Entry 9AS4 (electron microscopy, 3.06 A resolution); this record covers chains C and E of the 5 polymer chains in the assembly.

# Chain C
Protein: Guanine nucleotide-binding protein G(I)/G(S)/G(T) subunit beta-1
Organism: Homo sapiens
UniProt: P62873 (GBB1_HUMAN); residue numbers follow UniProt; this construct covers 2-340
Chain sequence (358 residues; numbered -17 to 340; the number before each row is that of its first residue; numbers below 1 keep their minus sign (Met-17 is residue -17)):
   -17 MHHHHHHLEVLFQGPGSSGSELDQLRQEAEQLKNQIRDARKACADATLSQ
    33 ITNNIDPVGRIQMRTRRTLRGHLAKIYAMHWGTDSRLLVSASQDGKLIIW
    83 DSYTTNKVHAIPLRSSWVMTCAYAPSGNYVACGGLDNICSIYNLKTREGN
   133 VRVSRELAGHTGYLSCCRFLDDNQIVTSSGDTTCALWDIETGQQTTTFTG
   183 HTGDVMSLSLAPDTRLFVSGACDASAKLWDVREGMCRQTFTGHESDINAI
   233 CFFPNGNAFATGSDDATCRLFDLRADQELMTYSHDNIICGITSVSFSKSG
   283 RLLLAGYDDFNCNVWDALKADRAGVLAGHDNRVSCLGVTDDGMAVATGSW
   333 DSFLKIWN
Unresolved in the structure: -17 to 9
Differences from the reference sequence: expression tag (-17 to 1)
UniProt features mapped onto this chain:
  - modified residue: Ser2 (N-acetylserine), His266 (Phosphohistidine)
  - natural variant: Leu30 (L30F: In MRD42; uncertain significance), Arg52 (R52G: In MRD42), Gly64 (G64V: In MRD42), Asp76 (D76E: In MRD42; D76G: In MRD42), Gly77 (G77S: In MRD42), Lys78 (K78R: In MRD42), Ile80 (I80N: In MRD42; I80T: In MRD42), His91 (H91R: In MRD42; uncertain significance), Ala92 (A92T: In MRD42), Pro94 (P94S: In MRD42), Leu95 (L95P: In MRD42), Arg96 (R96L: In MRD42), 5 further natural variant entries in UniProt

# Chain E
Protein: single chain Fab (svFv16)
Organism: Homo sapiens
Notes: antibody fragment or engineered binder
Chain sequence (267 residues; row label = number of the first residue in the row; note: 5 numbers in that range are skipped by the numbering (no residue carries them; nothing is unmodelled there); a row labelled like 119A-119Q holds insertion residues (119A, then the next letters in order)):
     1 DVQLVESGGGLVQPGGSRKLSCSASGFAFSSFGMHWVRQAPEKGLEWVAY
    51 ISSGSGTIYYADTVKGRFTISRDDPKNTLFLQMTSLRSEDTAMYYCVRSI
   101 YYYGSSPFDFWGQGTTLTV
119A-119Q SSGGGGSGGGGSGGGGS
   125 DIVMTQATSSVPVTPGESVSISCRSSKSLLHSNGNTYLYWFLQRPGQSPQ
   175 LLIYRMSNLASGVPDRFSGSGSGTAFTLTISRLEAEDVGVYYCMQHLEYP
   225 LTFGAGTKLELKAAALEVLFQGPHHHHHHHH
Unresolved in the structure: 1, 36, 119A-119Q, 236-255
Disulfide bonds: Cys22-Cys96, Cys147-Cys217

# Interface between chain C and chain E
Contacting residue pairs (12):
  Arg68(C) - Tyr103(E)
  Leu69(C) - Tyr103(E)  hydrophobic
  Val90(C) - Tyr102(E)  hydrophobic
  Arg129(C) - Val2(E)
  Arg129(C) - Arg98(E)
  Arg129(C) - Asp109(E)  salt bridge
  Arg129(C) - Phe110(E)
  Glu130(C) - Val2(E)
  Glu130(C) - Gly26(E)
  Glu130(C) - Phe27(E)
  Glu130(C) - Ala28(E)  hydrogen bond (backbone-backbone)
  Gly131(C) - Phe32(E)
Also at the interface, not in a pair above, chain C (9 interface residues in all): Asp66, Asp83, His91
Also at the interface, not in a pair above, chain E (12 interface residues in all): Ile100, Ser185

# Summary
9 residues of chain C and 12 residues of chain E are in contact, with 1 hydrogen bond and 1 salt bridge. Among
the polar pairs are Arg129(C)-Asp109(E) and Glu130(C)-Ala28(E).
Here chain C is Guanine nucleotide-binding protein G(I)/G(S)/G(T) subunit beta-1 and chain E is single chain
Fab (svFv16), both from Homo sapiens. Entry 9AS4 (Global reconstruction of 5-HT2AR bound to LSD in complex
with a mini-Gq protein and scFv16 obtained ...) was determined by electron microscopy (same publication as
9ARY, 9AS0, 9AS2, 9AS6, 9AS8 and 9ASA).
